8FE4 - chains H and L of the 12 polymer chains in the assembly; structure by electron microscopy, 9.80 A resolution (very low resolution: no residue pairs are listed; an interface is given only as per-side residue counts).

[Chain H]
Molecule: prM13 Fab Heavy Chain
From: Mus musculus
Notes: engineered mutation(s): X1A,X2A; antibody fragment or engineered binder
Chain sequence (221 residues; numbered 1 to 221; the number before each row is that of its first residue):
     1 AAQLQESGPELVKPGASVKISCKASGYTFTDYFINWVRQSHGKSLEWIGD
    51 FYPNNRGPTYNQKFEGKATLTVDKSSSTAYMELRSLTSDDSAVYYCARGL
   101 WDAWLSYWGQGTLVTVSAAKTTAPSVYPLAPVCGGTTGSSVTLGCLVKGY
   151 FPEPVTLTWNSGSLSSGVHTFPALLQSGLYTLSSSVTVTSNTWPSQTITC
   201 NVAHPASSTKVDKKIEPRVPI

[Chain L]
Molecule: prM13 Fab Light Chain
From: Mus musculus
Notes: engineered mutation(s): X1A,X4A,X106A,X103A; antibody fragment or engineered binder
Chain sequence (213 residues; each row starts with the number of its first residue):
     1 AIVATQSPAIMSASPGEKVTISCSASSSVSYMYWYQQKPGSSPKPWIYRT
    51 SNLASGVPTRFSGSGSGTSYSFTISSMEAEDAATYYCQQYHNYPRTFGGG
   101 TKAKSARADAAPTVSIFPPSSEQLTSGGASVVCFLNNFYPKDINVKWKID
   151 GSERQNGVLNSWTDQDSKDSTYSMSSTLTLTKDEYERHNSYTCEATHKTS
   201 TSPIVKSFNRNEC

[Chain H / chain L interface]
At this resolution (10 A) residue pairs are not listed: 21 residues of chain H and 21 of chain L lie at the interface.

[Overview]
The chain H/chain L interface involves 21 residues from each chain.
Here chain H is prM13 Fab Heavy Chain and chain L is prM13 Fab Light Chain, both from Mus musculus. Entry 8FE4
(Structure of dengue virus (DENV2) in complex with prM13, an anti-PrM monoclonal antibody) was determined by
electron microscopy.
